PDB entry 6GFX | X-ray diffraction, 1.83 A resolution | chains A and B of the 4 polymer chains in the assembly

[Chain A]
Molecule: Elongin-B
Organism: Homo sapiens
UniProt: Q15370 (ELOB_HUMAN); numbering as in UniProt (aligned over 1-104)
Chain sequence (104 residues; each row starts with the number of its first residue):
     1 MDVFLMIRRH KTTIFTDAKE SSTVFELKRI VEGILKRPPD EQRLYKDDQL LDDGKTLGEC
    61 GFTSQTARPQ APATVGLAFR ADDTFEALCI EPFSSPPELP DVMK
Curated features (UniProtKB/Swiss-Prot):
  - modified residue: M1 (N-acetylmethionine), T84 (Phosphothreonine)

[Chain B]
Molecule: Elongin-C
Organism: Homo sapiens
UniProt: Q15369 (ELOC_HUMAN); numbering as in UniProt (aligned over 17-112)
Chain sequence (97 residues; numbered 16 to 112; the number before each row is that of its first residue):
    16 MMYVKLISSD GHEFIVKREH ALTSGTIKAM LSGPGQFAEN ETNEVNFREI PSHVLSKVCM
    76 YFTYKVRYTN SSTEIPEFPI APEIALELLM AANFLDC
Not modelled in the structure: 49-57
Differences from the reference sequence: initiating methionine (16)

[Chain A / chain B interface]
Residue-residue contacts (59; chain A residue first):
  M1(A) with R82(B)
  F4(A) with T78(B)
  M6(A) with M75(B), hydrophobic
  R8(A) with H27(B)
  K11(A) with D25(B), hydrogen bond (side chain-backbone); G26(B); H27(B); E28(B), hydrogen bond (backbone-backbone)
  T12(A) with E28(B); I30(B)
  T13(A) with E28(B), hydrogen bond (backbone-backbone); F29(B); I30(B), hydrogen bond (backbone-backbone)
  I14(A) with I30(B)
  F15(A) with Y18(B); F29(B), hydrophobic; I30(B), hydrogen bond (backbone-backbone); V31(B), hydrophobic; S71(B); C74(B), hydrophobic; M75(B), hydrophobic
  T16(A) with Y18(B), hydrogen bond
  D17(A) with K32(B), salt bridge
  I30(A) with Y18(B)
  I34(A) with Y18(B); I30(B), hydrophobic
  R68(A) with Y83(B), hydrogen bond
  P69(A) with M75(B); T78(B); Y79(B), hydrophobic; R82(B); Y83(B)
  Q70(A) with M75(B); Y79(B); Y83(B); P91(B); E92(B); F93(B); P94(B)
  P72(A) with M75(B)
  E91(A) with H27(B), hydrogen bond (backbone-side chain)
  P92(A) with H27(B)
  F93(A) with H27(B); F29(B), hydrophobic; S67(B); S71(B)
  S94(A) with D25(B); P66(B); S67(B), hydrogen bond (backbone-side chain); H68(B), hydrogen bond
  S95(A) with H68(B)
  P96(A) with H68(B); E98(B)
  P97(A) with E102(B)
  L99(A) with P97(B); E98(B)
  P100(A) with L101(B), hydrophobic
  M103(A) with P97(B); L101(B), hydrophobic
Interface residues without a listed pair, chain A (29 interface residues in all): H10, L35
Interface residues without a listed pair, chain B (31 interface residues in all): H35, K72, I99, A100

[In short]
The interface between chain A and chain B involves 29 residues on one side and 31 on the other, with 10
hydrogen bonds and 1 salt bridge. Polar contacts include D17(A)-K32(B), K11(A)-D25(B) and T16(A)-Y18(B).
Here chain A is Elongin-B and chain B is Elongin-C, both from Homo sapiens. Entry 6GFX (pVHL:EloB:EloC in
complex with modified HIF-1a CODD peptide containing (3R,4S)-3-fluoro-4-hydroxyproline (ligand 13a)) was
determined by X-ray diffraction (same publication as 6GFY and 6GFZ).
